Entry 3MH6 (X-ray diffraction, 3.60 A resolution); this record covers chain A.

== Chain A ==
Molecule: Protease do
From: Escherichia coli
Notes: EC 3.4.21.-
UniProtKB: P0C0V0 (DEGP_ECOLI); residues 1-448 here correspond to UniProt positions 27-474 (UniProt number = residue number + 26)
Chain sequence (456 residues; row label = number of the first residue in the row):
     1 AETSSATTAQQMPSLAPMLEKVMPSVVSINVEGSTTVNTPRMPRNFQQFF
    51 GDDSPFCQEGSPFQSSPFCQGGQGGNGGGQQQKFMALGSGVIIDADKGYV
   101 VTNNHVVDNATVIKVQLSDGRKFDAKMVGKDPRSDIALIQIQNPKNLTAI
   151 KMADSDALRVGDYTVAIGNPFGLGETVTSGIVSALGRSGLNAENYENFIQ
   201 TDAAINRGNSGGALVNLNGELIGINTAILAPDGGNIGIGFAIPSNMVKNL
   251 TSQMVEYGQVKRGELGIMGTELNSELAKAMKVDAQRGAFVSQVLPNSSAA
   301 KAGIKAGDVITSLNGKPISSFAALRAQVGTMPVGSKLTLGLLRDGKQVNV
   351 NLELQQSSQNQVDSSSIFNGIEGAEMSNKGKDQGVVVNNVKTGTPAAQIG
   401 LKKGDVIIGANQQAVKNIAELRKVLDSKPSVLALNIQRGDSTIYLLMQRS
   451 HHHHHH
Not modelled in the structure: 1-10, 36-81, 449-456
Glycans and other covalent adducts: diisopropyl phosphonate (DFP) linked to S210
Differences from the reference sequence: expression tag (449-456)
Residues lining bound ligands: diisopropyl phosphonate (DFP): L87, H105, V106, N206, R207, G208, N209, T226, A227, I228
Curated features (UniProtKB/Swiss-Prot):
  - active site (Charge relay system): H105, D135, S210
  - binding site (substrate): E32, H105, D135, G208 to S210, T226 to A230, L265 to G269

== Summary ==
Covalently linked diisopropyl phosphonate: at S210. UniProt lists 3 active-site residues and 16
substrate-binding residues.
Chain A is Protease do (Escherichia coli); the structure, HtrA proteases are activated by a conserved
mechanism that can be triggered by distinct molecular cues, was determined by X-ray diffraction, deposited
together with 3MH4, 3MH5 and 3MH7.
